Entry 7NT5 (electron microscopy, 3.50 A resolution); this record covers chains E and N of the 14 polymer chains in the assembly.

# Chain E
Name: Nucleoprotein
Organism: Nipah virus
UniProt: Q9IK92 (NCAP_NIPAV); residue numbers follow UniProt; this construct covers 1-532
Amino-acid sequence (554 residues; row label = number of the first residue in the row; numbers below 1 keep their minus sign (Met-21 is residue -21)):
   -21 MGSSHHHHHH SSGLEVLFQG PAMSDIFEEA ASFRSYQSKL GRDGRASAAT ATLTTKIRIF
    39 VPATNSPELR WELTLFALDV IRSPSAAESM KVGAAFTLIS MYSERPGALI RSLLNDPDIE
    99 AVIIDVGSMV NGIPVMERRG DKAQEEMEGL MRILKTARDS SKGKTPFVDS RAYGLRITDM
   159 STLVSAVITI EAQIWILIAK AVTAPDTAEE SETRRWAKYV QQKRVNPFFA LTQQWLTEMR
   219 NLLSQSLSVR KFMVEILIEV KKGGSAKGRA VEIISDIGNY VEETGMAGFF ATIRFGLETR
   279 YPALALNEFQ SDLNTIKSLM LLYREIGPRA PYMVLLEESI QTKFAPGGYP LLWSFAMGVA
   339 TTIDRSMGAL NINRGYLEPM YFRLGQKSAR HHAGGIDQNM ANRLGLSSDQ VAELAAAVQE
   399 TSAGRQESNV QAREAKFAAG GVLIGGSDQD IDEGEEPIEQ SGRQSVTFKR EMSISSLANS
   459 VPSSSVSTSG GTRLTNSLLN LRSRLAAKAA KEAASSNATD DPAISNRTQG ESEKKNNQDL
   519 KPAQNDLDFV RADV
Unresolved in the structure: -21 to 3, 399-532
Construct notes: initiating methionine (-21); expression tag (-20 to 0)
UniProt features mapped onto this chain:
  - binding site (RNA): Lys178, Arg193, Tyr258, Arg352
What the authors report for this chain:
  - binding site for the 78-nt RNA strand (chain N): Lys178 to Gln200, Tyr258, Gln319, Ser344 to Tyr354
  - self-association interface (contacts with another copy of this molecule): Phe11

# Chain N
Molecule: 78-nt RNA strand
Organism: Escherichia coli BL21(DE3)
Sequence (78 nucleotides; numbered 1 to 78; the number before each row is that of its first residue):
     1 UUUUUUUUUU UUUUUUUUUU UUUUUUUUUU UUUUUUUUUU UUUUUUUUUU UUUUUUUUUU
    61 UUUUUUUUUU UUUUUUUU

# Chain E / chain N interface
Contacting residue pairs (40):
  Lys178(E) with U28(N), salt bridge to the phosphate; U29(N), salt bridge to the phosphate
  Thr181(E) with U26(N), hydrogen bond to the sugar; U27(N), hydrogen bond to the sugar
  Ala182(E) with U26(N), sugar contact; U27(N), sugar contact; U28(N), phosphate contact
  Arg192(E) with U29(N), salt bridge to the phosphate; U30(N), salt bridge to the phosphate
  Arg193(E) with U30(N), salt bridge to the phosphate; U31(N), salt bridge to the phosphate
  Lys196(E) with U31(N), sugar contact
  Gln199(E) with U31(N), hydrogen bond to the base; U32(N), hydrogen bond to the base
  Gln200(E) with U31(N), hydrogen bond to the base
  Asn257(E) with U30(N), base contact
  Tyr258(E) with U30(N), base contact; U31(N), hydrogen bond to the phosphate
  Gly263(E) with U26(N), sugar contact; U27(N), phosphate contact
  Met264(E) with U27(N), phosphate contact
  Ala265(E) with U27(N), hydrogen bond to the phosphate
  Gln319(E) with U25(N), hydrogen bond to the sugar; U26(N), hydrogen bond to the phosphate
  Ala323(E) with U25(N), phosphate contact; U26(N), phosphate contact
  Pro324(E) with U26(N), phosphate contact
  Gly325(E) with U23(N), base contact; U24(N), sugar contact
  Ser344(E) with U28(N), hydrogen bond to the sugar; U29(N), hydrogen bond to the sugar
  Met345(E) with U28(N), base contact
  Ala347(E) with U28(N), sugar contact
  Leu348(E) with U27(N), sugar contact; U28(N), hydrogen bond to the sugar
  Asn349(E) with U27(N), hydrogen bond to the sugar
  Arg352(E) with U26(N), salt bridge to the phosphate; U27(N), salt bridge to the phosphate
  Tyr354(E) with U24(N), sugar contact; U26(N), hydrogen bond to the phosphate
Interface residues without a listed pair, chain E (29 interface residues in all): Glu188, Ser189, Glu261, Gly266, Thr320

# In short
29 residues of chain E face 10 of chain N across their interface; the contacts include 14 hydrogen bonds and 8
salt bridges. Polar contacts include Gln199(E)-U31(N), Gln199(E)-U32(N) and Gln200(E)-U31(N). From the paper:
a binding site for the 78-nt RNA strand (chain N) at Lys178(E), Tyr258(E) and Gln319(E) among others; a
self-association interface involving Phe11(E).
Here chain E is Nucleoprotein (Nipah virus) and chain N is a 78-nt RNA strand (Escherichia coli BL21(DE3)).
Entry 7NT5 (CryoEM structure of the Nipah virus nucleocapsid single helical turn assembly) was determined by
electron microscopy together with 7NT6 from the same study.
